PDB entry 8FND | electron microscopy, 3.00 A resolution | chains B and C of the 12 polymer chains in the assembly

Chain B (and C):
Molecule: Lamina-associated polypeptide 2, isoform alpha, Integrase chimera
Source organism: Homo sapiens
Notes: EC 2.7.7.-, 3.1.-.-; chain C of this document is another copy of the same molecule, construct and numbering; everything in this record applies to it too
Reference sequence: chimeric construct of P42166, P12497: residues -53 to -3 from P42166 (LAP2A_HUMAN) positions 50-100 (UniProt number = residue number + 103); residues 1-288 from P12497 positions 1148-1435 (UniProt number = residue number + 1147)
Sequence (364 residues; numbered -75 to 288; the number before each row is that of its first residue; numbers below 1 keep their minus sign (Gly-75 is residue -75)):
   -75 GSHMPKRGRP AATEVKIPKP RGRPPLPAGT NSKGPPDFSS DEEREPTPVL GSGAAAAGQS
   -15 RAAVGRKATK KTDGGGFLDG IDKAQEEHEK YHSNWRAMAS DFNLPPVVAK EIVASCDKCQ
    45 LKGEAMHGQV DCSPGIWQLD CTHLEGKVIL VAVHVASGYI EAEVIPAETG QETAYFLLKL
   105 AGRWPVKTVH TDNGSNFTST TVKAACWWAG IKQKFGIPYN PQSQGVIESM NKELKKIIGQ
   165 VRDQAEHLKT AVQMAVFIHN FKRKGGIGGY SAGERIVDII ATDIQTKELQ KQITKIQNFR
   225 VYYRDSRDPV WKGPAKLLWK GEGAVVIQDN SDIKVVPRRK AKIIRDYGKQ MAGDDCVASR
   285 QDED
Disordered / not traced: -75 to 1, 45-56, 140-148, 229-234, 271-288 (chain C: -75 to 211, 278-288)
Construct notes: expression tag (-75 to -54); conflict Gln-17 (Arg86 in P42166); linker (-2 to 0); engineered mutation Lys138 (Glu1285 in P12497)
Curated features (UniProtKB/Swiss-Prot):
  - modified residue: Thr-46 (Phosphothreonine), Ser-44 (Phosphoserine), Ser-37 (Phosphoserine), Ser-36 (Phosphoserine), Thr-29 (Phosphothreonine), Ser-24 (Phosphoserine), Arg-15 (Omega-N-methylarginine)
  - zinc finger: Asp3 to Gln44 (Integrase-type)
  - DNA-binding region: Phe223 to Asp270 (Integrase-type)
  - binding site (Zn(2+)): His12, His16, Cys40, Cys43
  - binding site (Mg(2+)): Asp64, Asp116, Glu152
Cystine bridges: Cys40-Cys43
From the paper describing this entry:
  - binding site for the 27-nt DNA strand: Lys138
  - mutagenesis - G140A (3- to 5-fold), G140S (3- to 5-fold), Q148H (5- to 10-fold), Q148K (5- to 10-fold), Q148R (5- to 10-fold): decreased catalytic activity
  - mutagenesis - E138K: unchanged catalytic activity
  - catalytic residues: Glu152 (citing earlier work)
  - mutagenesis - E138K/G140A/Q148K (1.0 kcal/mol): decreased binding to DTG (from molecular simulation)

How chain B and chain C interact:
Pairs across the interface - 12 pairs, chain B then chain C:
  Pro30(B) with Gln274(C); Met275(C), hydrophobic
  Ala205(B) with Tyr271(C)
  Ile208(B) with Tyr271(C), hydrophobic
  Gln209(B) with Tyr271(C); Gln274(C), hydrogen bond; Met275(C)
  Glu212(B) with Gly272(C)
  Gln216(B) with Gly272(C); Met275(C), hydrogen bond (side chain-backbone); Ala276(C), hydrogen bond (side chain-backbone)
  Trp243(B) with Ala276(C), hydrogen bond (side chain-backbone)
Interface residues without a listed pair, chain B (9 interface residues in all): Trp19, Leu213
Interface residues without a listed pair, chain C (6 interface residues in all): Gly277

Summary:
9 residues of chain B face 6 of chain C across their interface, with 4 hydrogen bonds. Polar contacts include
Gln209(B)-Gln274(C), Gln216(B)-Met275(C) and Gln216(B)-Ala276(C). From the paper: the catalytic residue
Glu152(B); G140A, G140S and Q148H of chain B, among others, reduce catalytic activity; 7 substitutions were
tested in all.
Both chains are Lamina-associated polypeptide 2, isoform alpha, Integrase chimera (Homo sapiens). Entry 8FND
(Structure of E138K HIV-1 intasome with Dolutegravir bound) was determined by electron microscopy (same
publication as 8FNG, 8FNH, 8FNJ, 8FNL, 8FNM, 8FNO, 8FNP and 8FNQ).
